7VAW - chains K and L of the 12 polymer chains in the assembly; structure by electron microscopy, 2.70 A resolution.

# Chain K
Name: V-type ATP synthase subunit G
Organism: Thermus thermophilus HB8
Reference sequence: Q5SIT5 (Q5SIT5_THET8); numbering as in UniProt (aligned over 1-120)
Sequence (120 residues; each row starts with the number of its first residue):
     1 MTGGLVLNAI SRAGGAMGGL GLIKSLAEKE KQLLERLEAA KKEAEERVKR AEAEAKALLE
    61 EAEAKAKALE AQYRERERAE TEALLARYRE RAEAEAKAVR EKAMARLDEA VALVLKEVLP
Unresolved in the structure: 1-80

# Chain L
Name: V-type ATP synthase subunit E
Organism: Thermus thermophilus HB8
Reference sequence: P74901 (VATE_THET8); residues 1-188 here = UniProt positions 1-188
Sequence (188 residues; each row starts with the number of its first residue):
     1 MSKLEAILSQ EVEAEIQALL QEAEAKAEAV KREAEEKAKA LLQARERALE AQYRAALRRA
    61 ESAGELLVAT ARTQARGEVL EEVRRRVREA LEALPQKPEW PEVVRKLALE ALEALPGAKA
   121 LVANPEDLPH LEALARERGV ELQAEPALRL GVRAVGAEGK TQVENSLLAR LDRAWDALSS
   181 KVAQALWG
Unresolved in the structure: 1-60

# Chain K / chain L interface
Pairs across the interface (41; chain K residue first):
  Y88(K) - G64(L)
  Y88(K) - E65(L)
  Y88(K) - V68(L)
  R89(K) - L67(L)
  A92(K) - L67(L)  hydrophobic
  A92(K) - V68(L)  hydrophobic
  E95(K) - R72(L)  salt bridge
  V99(K) - A75(L)  hydrophobic
  V99(K) - R76(L)
  V99(K) - W187(L)  hydrogen bond (backbone-side chain)
  R100(K) - E78(L)  salt bridge
  R100(K) - V79(L)
  A103(K) - V79(L)  hydrophobic
  A103(K) - L186(L)
  A103(K) - W187(L)  hydrophobic
  R106(K) - A185(L)  hydrogen bond (side chain-backbone)
  R106(K) - L186(L)  hydrogen bond (side chain-backbone)
  R106(K) - W187(L)  hydrogen bond (side chain-backbone)
  L107(K) - V83(L)  hydrophobic
  L107(K) - L186(L)
  D108(K) - R86(L)  salt bridge
  A110(K) - V182(L)  hydrophobic
  V111(K) - V83(L)
  V111(K) - R86(L)
  V111(K) - V87(L)  hydrophobic
  V114(K) - V87(L)  hydrophobic
  V114(K) - L171(L)  hydrophobic
  V114(K) - W175(L)  hydrophobic
  V114(K) - V182(L)  hydrophobic
  L115(K) - V87(L)  hydrophobic
  L115(K) - L91(L)  hydrophobic
  E117(K) - L178(L)
  V118(K) - L167(L)
  V118(K) - R170(L)  hydrogen bond (backbone-side chain)
  V118(K) - L171(L)
  L119(K) - L91(L)  hydrophobic
  L119(K) - L167(L)  hydrophobic
  L119(K) - R170(L)
  P120(K) - K106(L)  hydrogen bond (backbone-side chain)
  P120(K) - L107(L)  hydrophobic
  P120(K) - R170(L)
Interface residues without a listed pair, chain K (22 interface residues in all): R91, A96, K102, L113
Interface residues without a listed pair, chain L (30 interface residues in all): A71, A90, L94, V103, E110, K181

# Summary
22 residues of chain K and 30 residues of chain L are in contact, with 6 hydrogen bonds and 3 salt bridges.
Polar contacts include E95(K)-R72(L), R100(K)-E78(L) and D108(K)-R86(L).
Chain K is V-type ATP synthase subunit G and chain L is V-type ATP synthase subunit E, both from Thermus
thermophilus HB8; the structure, V1EG domain of V/A-ATPase from Thermus thermophilus at saturated ATP-gamma-S
condition, state1-1, was determined by electron microscopy (same publication as 7VAI, 7VAJ, 7VAK, 7VAL, 7VAM,
7VAN and 11 further entries).
